8B0I - chains C and K of the 5 polymer chains in the assembly; structure by electron microscopy, 4.28 A resolution (low resolution: residue-level contacts below are approximate; hydrogen-bond / salt-bridge calls are withheld).

[Chain C]
Protein: RNase adapter protein RapZ
Source organism: Escherichia coli K-12
UniProt: P0A894 (RAPZ_ECOLI); residues 1-284 here = UniProt positions 1-284
Chain sequence (284 residues; each row starts with the number of its first residue):
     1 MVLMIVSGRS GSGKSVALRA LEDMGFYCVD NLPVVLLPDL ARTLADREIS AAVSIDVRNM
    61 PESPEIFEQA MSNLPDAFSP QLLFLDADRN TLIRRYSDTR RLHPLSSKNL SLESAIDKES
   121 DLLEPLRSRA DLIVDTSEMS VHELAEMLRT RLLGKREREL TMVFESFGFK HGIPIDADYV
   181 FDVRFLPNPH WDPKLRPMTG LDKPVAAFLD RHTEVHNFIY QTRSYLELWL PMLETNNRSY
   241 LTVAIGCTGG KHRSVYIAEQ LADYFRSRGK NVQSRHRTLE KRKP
Disordered / not traced: 1, 7-12, 85, 93-123, 146, 283-284
Swiss-Prot annotation at these positions:
  - region: Arg-266 to Pro-284 (RNA-binding)
  - binding site (ATP): Gly-8 to Ser-15
  - binding site (GTP): Asp-56 to Asn-59
  - modified residue: Lys-251 (N6-acetyllysine)
  - mutagenesis: Lys-270 (K270A: Lack of activity. Does not bind GlmY and GlmZ; when associated with A-281; A-282 and A-283), Lys-281 (K281A: Lack of activity. Does not bind GlmY and GlmZ; when associated with A-270; A-282 and A-283), Arg-282 (R282A: Lack of activity. Does not bind GlmY and GlmZ; when associated with A-270; A-281 and A-283), Lys-283 (K283A: Lack of activity. Does not bind GlmY and GlmZ; when associated with A-270; A-281 and A-282)
From the paper describing this entry:
  - binding site for GlmZ small regulatory RNA (chain K): Lys-170, Arg-184, His-190 to Pro-197, Lys-203, Arg-238, Thr-248, Gly-249
  - mutagenesis - K170A: decreased binding to GlmZ small regulatory RNA (chain K)

[Chain K]
Molecule: GlmZ small regulatory RNA
Source organism: Escherichia coli K-12
Sequence (207 nucleotides; each row starts with the number of its first residue):
     1 GUAGAUGCUC AUUCCAUCUC UUAUGUUCGC CUUAGUGCCU CAUAAACUCC GGAAUGACGC
    61 AGAGCCGUUU ACGGUGCUUA UCGUCCACUG ACAGAUGUCG CUUAUGCCUC AUCAGACACC
   121 AUGGACACAA CGUUGAGUGA AGCACCCACU UGUUGUCAUA CAGACCUGUU UUAACGCCUG
   181 CUCCGUUAAU AAGAGCAGGC GUUUUUU
Disordered / not traced: 1-13, 22, 79, 91-108, 121, 124-125, 140-207

[Interface between chain C and chain K]
Residue-residue contacts (10; chain C residue first):
  Ile-175(C) / U48(K)
  Asp-176(C) / C47(K)
  Arg-184(C) / A23(K)
  His-190(C) / U21(K)
  His-190(C) / A23(K)
  Pro-193(C) / G56(K)
  Asn-237(C) / A45(K)
  Arg-238(C) / A45(K)
  Ser-239(C) / A46(K)
  Arg-282(C) / C49(K)
Other interface residues (no listed pair), chain C (13 interface residues in all): Lys-170, His-171, Arg-196, Asn-236
Other interface residues (no listed pair), chain K (11 interface residues in all): C50, A54, U55

[Overview]
Chain C and chain K form an interface of 13 and 11 residues respectively. From the paper: a binding site for
GlmZ small regulatory RNA (chain K) at Lys-170(C), Arg-184(C) and His-190(C) among others; K170A of chain C
reduces binding to GlmZ small regulatory RNA (chain K).
Here chain C is RNase adapter protein RapZ and chain K is GlmZ small regulatory RNA, both from Escherichia
coli K-12. Entry 8B0I (CryoEM structure of bacterial RapZ.GlmZ complex central to the control of cell envelope
biogenesis) was determined by electron microscopy, deposited together with 8B0J.
